Entry 5OKI (X-ray diffraction, 4.50 A resolution (low resolution: residue-level contacts below are approximate; hydrogen-bond / salt-bridge calls are withheld)); this record covers chains G and I of the 4 polymer chains in the assembly.

[Chain G]
Name: Sister chromatid cohesion protein DCC1
From: Saccharomyces cerevisiae (strain ATCC 204508 / S288c)
Reference sequence: P25559 (DCC1_YEAST); residues 1-380 here = UniProt positions 1-380
Amino-acid sequence (380 residues; numbered 1 to 380; the number before each row is that of its first residue):
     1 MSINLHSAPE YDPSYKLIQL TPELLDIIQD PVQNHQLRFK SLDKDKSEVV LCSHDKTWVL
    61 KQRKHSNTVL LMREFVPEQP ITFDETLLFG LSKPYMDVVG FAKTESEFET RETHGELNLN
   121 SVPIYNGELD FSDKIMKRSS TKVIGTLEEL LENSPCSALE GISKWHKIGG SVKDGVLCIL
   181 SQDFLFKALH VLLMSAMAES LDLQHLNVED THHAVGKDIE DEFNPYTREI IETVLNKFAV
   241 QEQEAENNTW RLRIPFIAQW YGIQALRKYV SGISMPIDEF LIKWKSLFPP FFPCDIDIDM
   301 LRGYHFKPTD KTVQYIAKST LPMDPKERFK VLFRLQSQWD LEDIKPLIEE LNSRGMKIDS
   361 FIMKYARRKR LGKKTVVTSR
Not modelled in the structure: 1, 245-247, 308-310

[Chain I]
Name: Chromosome transmission fidelity protein 18
From: Saccharomyces cerevisiae (strain ATCC 204508 / S288c)
Reference sequence: P49956 (CTF18_YEAST); residues 715-740 here = UniProt positions 715-740
Amino-acid sequence (26 residues; numbered 715 to 740; the number before each row is that of its first residue):
   715 TVKIWVKYNE GFSNAVRKNV TWNNLW

[How chain G and chain I interact]
Contacting residue pairs - 34 pairs, chain G then chain I:
  K16(G) - L739(I)
  D43(G) - W736(I)
  K44(G) - W736(I)
  K44(G) - N737(I)
  D45(G) - T735(I)
  D45(G) - N737(I)
  K46(G) - T735(I)
  S47(G) - V734(I)
  S47(G) - T735(I)
  E48(G) - V734(I)
  V49(G) - V734(I)
  V49(G) - T735(I)
  V49(G) - W736(I)
  L60(G) - K732(I)
  L60(G) - V734(I)
  K61(G) - R731(I)
  K61(G) - K732(I)
  K61(G) - N733(I)
  Q62(G) - V730(I)
  Q62(G) - R731(I)
  Q62(G) - K732(I)
  Q62(G) - N733(I)
  R63(G) - N728(I)
  R63(G) - A729(I)
  R63(G) - R731(I)
  K64(G) - N728(I)
  K64(G) - A729(I)
  H65(G) - F726(I)
  H65(G) - S727(I)
  S66(G) - N723(I)
  S66(G) - G725(I)
  S66(G) - F726(I)
  S66(G) - S727(I)
  N67(G) - F726(I)
Other interface residues (no listed pair), chain G (19 interface residues in all): S41, F108, R111
Other interface residues (no listed pair), chain I (16 interface residues in all): N738

[Summary]
Chain G and chain I form an interface of 19 and 16 residues respectively.
Here chain G is Sister chromatid cohesion protein DCC1 and chain I is Chromosome transmission fidelity protein
18, both from Saccharomyces cerevisiae (strain ATCC 204508 / S288c). Entry 5OKI (Crystal structure of the
Ctf18-1-8 module from Ctf18-RFC in complex with a 63 kDa fragment of ...) was determined by X-ray diffraction
(same publication as 5OKC).
